9MH1 - chains B and G of the 18 polymer chains in the assembly; structure by electron microscopy, 2.10 A resolution.

== Chain B ==
Name: Photosystem I P700 chlorophyll a apoprotein A2
Organism: Dunaliella tertiolecta
Notes: EC 1.97.1.12
Amino-acid sequence (735 residues; each row starts with the number of its first residue):
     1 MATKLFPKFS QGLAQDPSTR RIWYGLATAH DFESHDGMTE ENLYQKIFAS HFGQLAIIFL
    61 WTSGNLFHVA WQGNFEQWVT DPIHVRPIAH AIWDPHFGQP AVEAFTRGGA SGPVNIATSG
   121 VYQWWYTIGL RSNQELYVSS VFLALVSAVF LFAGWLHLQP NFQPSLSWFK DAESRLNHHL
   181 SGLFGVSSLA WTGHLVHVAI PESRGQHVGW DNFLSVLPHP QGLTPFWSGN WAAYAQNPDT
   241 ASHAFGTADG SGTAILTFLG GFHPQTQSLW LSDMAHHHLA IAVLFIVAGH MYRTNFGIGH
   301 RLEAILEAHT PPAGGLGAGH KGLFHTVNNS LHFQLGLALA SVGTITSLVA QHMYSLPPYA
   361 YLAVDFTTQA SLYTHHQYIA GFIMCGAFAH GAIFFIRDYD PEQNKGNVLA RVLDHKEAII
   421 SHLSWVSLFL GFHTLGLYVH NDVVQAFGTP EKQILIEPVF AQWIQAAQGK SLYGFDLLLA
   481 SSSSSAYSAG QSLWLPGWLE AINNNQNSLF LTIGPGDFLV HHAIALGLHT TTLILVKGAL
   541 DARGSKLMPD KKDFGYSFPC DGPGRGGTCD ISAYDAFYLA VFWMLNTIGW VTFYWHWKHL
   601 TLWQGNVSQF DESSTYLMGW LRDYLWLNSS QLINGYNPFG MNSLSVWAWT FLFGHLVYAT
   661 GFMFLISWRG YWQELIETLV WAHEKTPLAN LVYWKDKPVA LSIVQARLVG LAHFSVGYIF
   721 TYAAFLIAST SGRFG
Unresolved in the structure: 1
Bound ions: chlorophyll a Mg (26 sites), coordinated by H30, Q54, H68, H90, D94, H96, H157, H178, H179, H277, H278, H300, H309, H320, H352, H390 and 10 more; 4Fe-4S cluster Fe: C560, C569 (shared with 2 residues of chain A)
Small-molecule neighbours:
  - beta-carotene (BCR), molecule 1: F6, I22, L26, V692
  - beta-carotene (BCR), molecule 2: A49, G53, I57, L60, F67, S140, V141, A144, S147, A148, L151, G154, W155, L158
  - beta-carotene (BCR), molecule 3: L55, I58, F59, W61, F150, G182, L183, V186, S187
  - beta-carotene (BCR), molecule 4: F59, L66, W124, W125, I128, L130, S139, F142, L143, W191, F213
  - beta-carotene (BCR), molecule 5: L189, L223, F226, L279, V283, I286, V287, H290, I298
  - beta-carotene (BCR), molecule 6: F333, G336, L337, A340, T344, M384, A387, F388, G391, F394, F395, L409, A539
  - beta-carotene (BCR), molecule 7: F388, L409, V412, V536, L540
  - beta-carotene (BCR), molecule 8: F429, H433, L437, I454, I456, F518, H522
  - beta-carotene (BCR), molecule 9: L435, G436, V439
  - beta-carotene (BCR), molecule 10: V646, W649, T650, F653, L675, I676, L679, F720
  - beta-carotene (BCR), molecule 11: P687, L688, A689
  - chlorophyll b (CHL): W210, F213, L214
  - chlorophyll b / chlorophyll a: L478, S485, A486, A489, G490, L493, W494
  - chlorophyll a isomer (CL0): L621, L625, W626
  - chlorophyll a (CLA), molecule 1: F6, K8, F9, G25, L26, A29, H30, F32, H35, K46, S50, G53, Q54, I57
  - chlorophyll a (CLA), molecule 2: T19, I22, W23, I676, L679, V680, H683, V692, Y693, W694, K695, D696, P698, V699, L701
  - chlorophyll a (CLA), molecule 3: W23, F653, L656, V657, T660, M663, F664, L701, V709, A712, H713, V716
  - chlorophyll a (CLA), molecule 4: L26, A27, T28, A29, H30, D31, H332, L335, L339, F382, I383, G386, A389, H390, I393, R397, Y556, Y574, F577, V716, F720
  - chlorophyll a (CLA), molecule 5: H30, F32, E33, Y44, I47, S50, H51, Q54, L55, I58, F169, R175, H179, L183, L331, H332, Q334, L335, A338, L339, V342
  - chlorophyll a (CLA), molecule 6: H30, Q54, I57, I58, W61, I379, F382, I383
  - chlorophyll a (CLA), molecule 7: F48, F52, I128, G129, L130, E135, S139, F142, V149, F150, A153, L156, H157, F162, P164, W168, S187, A190, W191, G193, H194, H197, V198, V208, G209, W210, F213
  - chlorophyll a (CLA), molecule 8: F48, H51, F52, L55, W124, F150, W168, F169, D171, S174, R175, H178, H179, G182, L183, F184, I345, Y359
  - chlorophyll a (CLA), molecule 9: I57, L60, W61, S63, G64, F67, H68, W71, Q72, H90, A91, W93
  - chlorophyll a (CLA), molecule 10: I57, W61, N65, H68, V69, A89, H90, N115, I116, A117, T118, S119, V121, V646, W647, F720
  - chlorophyll a (CLA), molecule 11: F59, W61, T62, S119, G120, V121, W124, S187, A190, V342, I345, T346, V349, M353, Y359, L372, H375, H376, I379, I383
  - chlorophyll a (CLA), molecule 12: W61, N65, T118, S119, V121, S371, L372, T374, H375, Y378, I379, F382, W647, I719, F720, Y722, A723, L726, I727
  - chlorophyll a (CLA), molecule 13: H90, A91, I92, W93, D94, P95, H96, F97, F105, N115, S645, V646, W649
  - chlorophyll a (CLA), molecule 14: W124, T127, I128, L183, F184, S187, S188, W191, M274, H277, H278, I281, F285, I345, L348, V349, H352, M353, P358, Y359
  - chlorophyll a (CLA), molecule 15: W168, D171, S174, H178, T294, N295, F296
  - chlorophyll a (CLA), molecule 16: A172, R175, L176, H179, F184, L302, L306, F324, V327, N328, L337, A338, S341, V342, I345
  - chlorophyll a (CLA), molecule 17: L176, L180, F184, L284, F285, A288, M291, Y292, L302, I305, L306
  - chlorophyll a (CLA), molecule 18: N177, H178, S181, G182, V186, I286, G289, H290, Y292, T294, F296, I298, G299
  - chlorophyll a (CLA), molecule 19: L189, A190, T192, G193, V196, H197, F213, L214, V216, L217, P218, H219, G222, L223, F226, W227, Y234, I255, L256, L279
  - chlorophyll a (CLA), molecule 20: F226, W231, A232, Y234, A235, L256, T257, F258, H276, L279, A280, V283, V287, L493
  - chlorophyll a (CLA), molecule 21: T257, F258, G260, G261, L269, D273, M274, H276, H277, A280, I281, L284, H352, L356, W494, W498
  - chlorophyll a (CLA), molecule 22: V287, H300, A304, I305, A308, H309
  - chlorophyll a (CLA), molecule 23: V287, A288, H290, M291, I298, G299, H300
  - chlorophyll a (CLA), molecule 24: I305, L306, H309, L316, H320, L323, V327, F333, V408, L409, V412
  - chlorophyll a (CLA), molecule 25: A308, H309, T310, P311, P312, G315, L316
  - chlorophyll a (CLA), molecule 26: G315, L316, G317, V408, R411, V412, D414, H415, A418, I419, H422
  - chlorophyll a (CLA), molecule 27: L337, A340, S341, T344, I345, L348, Q351, H352, Y354, S355, L356, L509, F510
  - chlorophyll a (CLA), molecule 28: T344, S347, L348, Q351, Q377, G381, M384, F388, L528, T531, T532, L535, M584, I588
  - chlorophyll a (CLA), molecule 29: Q351, Y354, Y373, Q377, F460, A461, I464, Q465, F510, L511, I513, H521, I524, L528, V591, Y594, W595, K598, H599
  - chlorophyll a (CLA), molecule 30: A418, H422, W425
  - chlorophyll a (CLA), molecule 31: I419, H422, L423, W425, V426, A525, L528, H529, T532
  - chlorophyll a (CLA), molecule 32: S421, H422, S424, W425, L428, F432
  - chlorophyll a (CLA), molecule 33: S424, S427, L428, G431, F432, L435, L526, T530, L533, I534, L579, F582, W583
  - chlorophyll a (CLA), molecule 34: W425, V426, F429, L430, I456, E457, P458, V459, F460, A461, F518, H521, H522, A525, H529
  - chlorophyll a (CLA), molecule 35: W425, L428, F429, F432, H433
  - chlorophyll a (CLA), molecule 36: H433, G436, L437, V439, H440, V443, F447, K452, I454
  - chlorophyll a (CLA), molecule 37: T434, L435, Y438, V520, A523, N586, G589, W590, F593, L617, W620, L625, S629, I633, F651, G654, H655, Y658, Y718, T721, Y722, F725
  - chlorophyll a (CLA), molecule 38: L435, V439, D442, L526, F582, W583, N586, W590, L617, L621, L625, Y658, F714, Y718
  - chlorophyll a (CLA), molecule 39: V459, F460, W463
  - chlorophyll a (CLA), molecule 40: W463, I464, A467, Q468, L478, L479, A486, W494, L495, W498, F510
  - chlorophyll a (CLA), molecule 41: W649, L652, F653, H655, L656, Y658, A659, F662
  - chlorophyll a (CLA), molecule 42: A659, F662, M663, I666, Y671, W672, L675
  - chlorophyll a (CLA), molecule 43: L679, A682, H683, T686, A689, V692
  - chlorophyll a (CLA), molecule 44: W681, A682, K685, T686, P687
  - chlorophyll a (CLA), molecule 45: T686, P687, L688
  - dodecyl-alpha-D-maltoside (LMU): D211, F213, L214, S215
  - phylloquinone (PQN): W23, L26, M663, F664, S667, W668, W672, I676, A700, L701, A706
  - phosphatidylethanolamine (PTY): S132, Q134, E135, V138, V141, H207, W210, D211
  - 4Fe-4S cluster (SF4): C560, G562, P563, T568, C569, W668, I703, R707

== Chain G ==
Name: PSAG1
Organism: Dunaliella tertiolecta
Amino-acid sequence (141 residues; row label = number of the first residue in the row):
     1 MALSSKASIQ QFSRQASQSR AVARPASSRQ PLKTRAMIEA PVAIGGSTVA LLGLGRFVFL
    61 PYQRRRTDME VGPGKLGPKT TGDTFFDRLQ KPASFVETKS KDPSGFGIID VLGWGALGHV
   121 FGYFLLACSS LQDAGIDAFP R
Unresolved in the structure: 1-36
Bound ions: chlorophyll a Mg site 1 near D102 (its only coordinating residue here); chlorophyll a Mg site 2 near H119 (its only coordinating residue here)
Small-molecule neighbours:
  - beta-carotene (BCR), molecule 1: T48, L52, V111, L112, G115, A116, H119, V120, Y123
  - beta-carotene (BCR), molecule 2: Q63, G113, W114, A116, L117
  - chlorophyll b / chlorophyll a: F124, C128, L131, A138, F139, P140, R141
  - chlorophyll a (CLA), molecule 1: A40, P41, I44, G45, T48, H119, Y123
  - chlorophyll a (CLA), molecule 2: L51, F59, Y62, Q63, R66, T67, E70, W114, F121
  - chlorophyll a (CLA), molecule 3: L52, R56, F57, K101, D102, P103, F106, G107, I108, V111
  - chlorophyll a (CLA), molecule 4: Y62, R66, E70, L117, V120, F121
  - chlorophyll a (CLA), molecule 5: V120, Y123, F124, A127, C128, S130, L131

== Interface between chain B and chain G ==
Contacting residue pairs - 50 pairs, chain B then chain G:
  Q163(B) with F86(G)
  P164(B) with F86(G), hydrophobic
  S165(B) with T84(G); F86(G); D87(G), hydrogen bond
  S167(B) with T80(G); D87(G), hydrogen bond; Q90(G), hydrogen bond
  W168(B) with F86(G)
  D171(B) with K79(G), salt bridge; Q90(G), hydrogen bond
  E173(B) with K79(G), salt bridge
  F226(B) with Y123(G), hydrogen bond (backbone-side chain)
  W227(B) with Y123(G), hydrogen bond (backbone-side chain)
  S228(B) with A40(G)
  G229(B) with L126(G); S130(G)
  N230(B) with M37(G); S130(G)
  W231(B) with Y123(G), hydrophobic; A127(G), hydrophobic; S130(G)
  A232(B) with S130(G); A134(G), hydrophobic
  R293(B) with V71(G); K79(G), hydrogen bond (backbone-side chain)
  N295(B) with L89(G); P92(G)
  F296(B) with V96(G), hydrophobic
  G297(B) with V96(G)
  I298(B) with I109(G), hydrophobic; D110(G)
  H300(B) with E70(G)
  R301(B) with E70(G), hydrogen bond (backbone-side chain); V71(G); L76(G); G77(G), hydrogen bond (side chain-backbone); K79(G)
  E303(B) with L76(G)
  A304(B) with E70(G)
  S485(B) with P140(G)
  S488(B) with F139(G); P140(G); R141(G), hydrogen bond (backbone-side chain)
  A489(B) with P140(G), hydrophobic
  G490(B) with A138(G)
  Q491(B) with R141(G)
  S492(B) with I136(G)
  L493(B) with I136(G), hydrophobic; A138(G), hydrophobic
Other interface residues (no listed pair), chain B (32 interface residues in all): F162, Q236
Other interface residues (no listed pair), chain G (33 interface residues in all): M69, K91, A93, L131, D133, D137

== Summary ==
32 residues of chain B and 33 residues of chain G are in contact; the contacts include 10 hydrogen bonds and 2
salt bridges. Among the polar pairs are D171(B)-K79(G), E173(B)-K79(G) and S165(B)-D87(G).
Chain B is Photosystem I P700 chlorophyll a apoprotein A2 and chain G is PSAG1, both from Dunaliella
tertiolecta; the structure, Dunaliella tertiolecta PSI-LHCI supercomplex, was determined by electron
microscopy together with 9MGW, 9MGZ and 9MH0 from the same study.
